PDB entry 3NMA | X-ray diffraction, 2.60 A resolution | chains A and B of the 3 polymer chains in the assembly

== Chain A ==
Protein: Genome polyprotein
Source organism: Foot and mouth disease virus C
Reference sequence: Q0QEE0 (Q0QEE0_9PICO); residues 1-470 here correspond to UniProt positions 1525-1994 (UniProt number = residue number + 1524)
Sequence (476 residues; each row starts with the number of its first residue):
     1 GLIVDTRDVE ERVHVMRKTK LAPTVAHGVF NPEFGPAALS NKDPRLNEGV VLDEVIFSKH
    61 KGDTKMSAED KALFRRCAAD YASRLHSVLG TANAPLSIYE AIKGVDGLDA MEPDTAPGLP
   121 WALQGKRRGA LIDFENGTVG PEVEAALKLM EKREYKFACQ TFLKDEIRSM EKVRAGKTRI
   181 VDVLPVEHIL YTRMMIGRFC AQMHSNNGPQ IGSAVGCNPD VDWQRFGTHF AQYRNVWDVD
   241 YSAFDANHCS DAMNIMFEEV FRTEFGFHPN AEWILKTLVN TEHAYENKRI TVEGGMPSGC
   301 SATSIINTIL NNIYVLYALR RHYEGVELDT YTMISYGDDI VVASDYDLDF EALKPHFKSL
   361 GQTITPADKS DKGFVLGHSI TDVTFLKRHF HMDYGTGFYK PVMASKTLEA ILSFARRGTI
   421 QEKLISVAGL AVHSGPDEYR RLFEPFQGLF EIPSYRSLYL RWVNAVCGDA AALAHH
Differences from the reference sequence: engineered mutation Ser169 (Pro1693 in Q0QEE0); expression tag (471-476)
Metal / ion sites: Mg2+: Asp238, Asp339
From the paper describing this entry:
  - mutagenesis - P169S: unchanged growth in response to absence of R

== Chain B ==
Molecule: 3-nt RNA strand
Sequence (3 nucleotides; each row starts with the number of its first residue):
   906 GGC

== Interface between chain A and chain B ==
Residue-residue contacts - 15 pairs, chain A then chain B:
  Gly107(A) with G907(B), phosphate contact
  Leu108(A) with G907(B), phosphate contact
  Asp109(A) with G907(B), hydrogen bond to the phosphate; C908(B), phosphate contact
  Arg193(A) with G906(B), hydrogen bond to the phosphate
  His204(A) with G906(B), sugar contact; G907(B), sugar contact
  Gly216(A) with G907(B), hydrogen bond to the sugar; C908(B), phosphate contact
  Cys217(A) with G907(B), hydrogen bond to the sugar
  Asn218(A) with C908(B), sugar contact
  Ser301(A) with G906(B), sugar contact
  Ser304(A) with G906(B), base contact
  Tyr336(A) with G906(B), hydrogen bond to the base; G907(B), sugar contact
Other interface residues (no listed pair), chain A (14 interface residues in all): Val215, Ala302, Ile305

== In short ==
Chain A and chain B form an interface of 14 and 3 residues respectively; the contacts include 5 hydrogen
bonds. Polar pairs include Tyr336(A)-G906(B), Gly216(A)-G907(B) and Cys217(A)-G907(B). The Mg2+ site is built
by Asp238(A) and Asp339(A). The paper reports that P169S of chain A leaves growth in response to absence of R
unchanged.
Chain A is Genome polyprotein (Foot and mouth disease virus C) and chain B is a 3-nt RNA strand; the
structure, Mutant P169S of Foot-and-mouth disease Virus RNA dependent RNA-polymerase, was determined by X-ray
diffraction (same publication as 4IQX, 3NL0 and 3NKY).
